6REF - chains V and Z of the 31 polymer chains in the assembly; structure by electron microscopy, 3.30 A resolution.

[Chain V]
Molecule: ATP synthase subunit alpha
Source organism: Polytomella sp. Pringsheim 198.80
Reference sequence: A0ZW40 (A0ZW40_9CHLO); numbering as in UniProt (aligned over 1-562)
Sequence (562 residues; each row starts with the number of its first residue):
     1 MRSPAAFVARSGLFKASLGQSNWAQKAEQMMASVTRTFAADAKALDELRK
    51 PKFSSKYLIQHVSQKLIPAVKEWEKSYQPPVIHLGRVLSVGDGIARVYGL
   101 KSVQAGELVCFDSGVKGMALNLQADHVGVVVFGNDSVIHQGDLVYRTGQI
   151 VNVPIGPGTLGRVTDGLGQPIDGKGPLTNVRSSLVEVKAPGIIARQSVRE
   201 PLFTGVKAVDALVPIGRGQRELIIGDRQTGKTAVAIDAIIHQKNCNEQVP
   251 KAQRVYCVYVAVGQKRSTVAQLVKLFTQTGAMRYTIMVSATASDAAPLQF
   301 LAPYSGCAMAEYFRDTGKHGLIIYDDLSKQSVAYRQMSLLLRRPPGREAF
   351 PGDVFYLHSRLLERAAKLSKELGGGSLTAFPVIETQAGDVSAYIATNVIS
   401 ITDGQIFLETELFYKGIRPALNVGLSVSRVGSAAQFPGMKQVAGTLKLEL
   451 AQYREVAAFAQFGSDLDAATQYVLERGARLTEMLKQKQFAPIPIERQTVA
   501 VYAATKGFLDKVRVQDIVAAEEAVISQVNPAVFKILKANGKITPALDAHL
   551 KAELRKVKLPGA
Disordered / not traced: 1-42
Sequence notes: conflict Arg266 (Lys in A0ZW40)
Bound ions: Mg2+: Thr232 (together with ATP)
Small-molecule neighbours: ATP (adenosine-5'-triphosphate): Asp226, Arg227, Gln228, Thr229, Gly230, Lys231, Thr232, Ala233, Asp326, Glu384, Phe413, Arg418, Pro419, Gln486, Lys487, Gln488

[Chain Z]
Molecule: ATP synthase subunit beta
Source organism: Polytomella sp. Pringsheim 198.80
Notes: EC 7.1.2.2
Reference sequence: A0ZW41 (A0ZW41_9CHLO); residue numbers follow UniProt; this construct covers 1-574
Sequence (574 residues; row label = number of the first residue in the row):
     1 MALRYAAGLAKNVVQRQGASLNIARAFAAEPAPAIDAGYVSQVIGPVVDV
    51 RFDGELPSILSSLEVEGHSVRLVLEVAQHMGDNTVRCIAMDSTDGLVRGQ
   101 KVVDTGSPIKVPVGRGTLGRIMNVIGEPVDEQGPIDAADIWSIHREAPEF
   151 TEQSTEQEILVTGIKVVDLLAPYQRGGKIGLFGGAGVGKTVLIMELINNV
   201 AKAHGGFSVFAGVGERTREGNDLYREMIESGVIKLGAERGNSKCTLVYGQ
   251 MNEPPGARARVALTGLTVAEYFRDIEGQDVLLFVDNIFRFTQANSEVSAL
   301 LGRIPSAVGYQPTLATDLGGLQERITTTTKGSITSVQAVYVPADDLTDPA
   351 PATTFAHLDATTVLSRSIAELGIYPAVDPLDSTSRMLNPNVIGAEHYNVA
   401 RGVQKVLQDYKNLQDIIAILGMDELSEEDKLTVARARKIQRFLSQPFQVA
   451 EVFTGTPGKYVDLADTISGFQGVLTGKYDDLPEMAFYMVGDIKEVKEKAD
   501 KMAKDIASRKEADNKKVSEELKDIPSLDKLVSEIKEVVIEEDDGLEEDFK
   551 AEALSSETVVLNEEGKSVPLPKKN
Disordered / not traced: 1-32
Sequence notes: conflict Ala350 (Gly in A0ZW41), Leu387 (Arg in A0ZW41)
Bound ions: Mg2+: Thr190, Glu215 (together with ADP)
Small-molecule neighbours:
  - ADP (adenosine-5'-diphosphate): Ala185, Gly186, Val187, Gly188, Lys189, Thr190, Val191, Arg216, Glu219, Tyr374, Pro375, Phe447, Ala450, Phe453, Thr454
  - ATP (adenosine-5'-triphosphate): Ser384, Arg385, Leu387, Asn388, Tyr397, Arg401

[How chain V and chain Z interact]
Residue-residue contacts - 158 pairs, chain V then chain Z:
  Pro80(V) - Glu563(Z)
  Val81(V) - Glu563(Z)  hydrogen bond (backbone-side chain)
  Ile82(V) - Glu563(Z)  hydrogen bond (backbone-side chain)
  His83(V) - Leu561(Z)
  His83(V) - Asn562(Z)
  His83(V) - Glu563(Z)
  Leu84(V) - Leu561(Z)
  Leu84(V) - Asn562(Z)
  Leu84(V) - Glu563(Z)
  Gly99(V) - Arg98(Z)  hydrogen bond (backbone-side chain)
  Leu100(V) - Arg98(Z)  hydrogen bond (backbone-side chain)
  Lys101(V) - Arg98(Z)
  Ser102(V) - Val97(Z)
  Val103(V) - Leu96(Z)
  Val103(V) - Val97(Z)
  Gln104(V) - Gly95(Z)  hydrogen bond (side chain-backbone)
  Gln104(V) - Leu96(Z)
  Gln104(V) - Val97(Z)
  Ala105(V) - Val43(Z)  hydrophobic
  Ala105(V) - Thr93(Z)
  Ala105(V) - Asp94(Z)
  Ala105(V) - Gly95(Z)  hydrogen bond (backbone-backbone)
  Ala105(V) - Leu96(Z)  hydrogen bond (backbone-backbone)
  Gly106(V) - Asp94(Z)
  Cys110(V) - Thr558(Z)
  Cys110(V) - Val560(Z)  hydrophobic
  Cys110(V) - Leu570(Z)  hydrophobic
  Asp112(V) - Lys573(Z)
  Asp112(V) - Asn574(Z)  hydrogen bond (backbone-side chain)
  Ser113(V) - Asn574(Z)  hydrogen bond (backbone-side chain)
  Leu120(V) - Val43(Z)
  Asn121(V) - Val43(Z)
  Leu122(V) - Gln42(Z)
  Leu122(V) - Val43(Z)  hydrogen bond (backbone-backbone)
  Leu122(V) - Leu96(Z)
  Leu122(V) - Arg98(Z)
  Gln123(V) - Gln42(Z)  hydrogen bond
  Gln123(V) - Ile44(Z)
  Gln123(V) - Arg98(Z)  hydrogen bond (backbone-side chain)
  Ala124(V) - Ser41(Z)
  Ala124(V) - Gln42(Z)
  His126(V) - Arg98(Z)  hydrogen bond (backbone-side chain)
  Val127(V) - Arg98(Z)
  Tyr145(V) - Val560(Z)  hydrophobic
  Tyr145(V) - Leu570(Z)  hydrophobic
  Tyr145(V) - Pro571(Z)
  Arg146(V) - Val560(Z)
  Arg146(V) - Leu561(Z)  hydrogen bond (backbone-backbone)
  Thr147(V) - Val559(Z)
  Thr147(V) - Leu561(Z)
  Gly148(V) - Leu561(Z)
  Ile150(V) - Gly95(Z)
  Pro154(V) - Leu554(Z)  hydrophobic
  Ile155(V) - Phe549(Z)
  Gly156(V) - Phe549(Z)
  Pro157(V) - Leu545(Z)  hydrophobic
  Pro157(V) - Phe549(Z)
  Asn179(V) - Phe549(Z)
  Asn179(V) - Ala551(Z)
  Val180(V) - Phe549(Z)
  Val180(V) - Ala551(Z)
  Val180(V) - Glu552(Z)
  Arg181(V) - Phe549(Z)
  Arg181(V) - Lys550(Z)
  Arg181(V) - Glu552(Z)
  Ser182(V) - Glu552(Z)  hydrogen bond
  Lys188(V) - Asp91(Z)  salt bridge
  Lys188(V) - Asn252(Z)
  Lys188(V) - Glu253(Z)  salt bridge
  Ala189(V) - Asn252(Z)
  Pro190(V) - Thr217(Z)
  Gly191(V) - Thr217(Z)
  Ile192(V) - Ile121(Z)  hydrophobic
  Ile192(V) - Thr217(Z)
  Ile192(V) - Asn221(Z)
  Ile192(V) - Tyr248(Z)  hydrophobic
  Ile193(V) - Val129(Z)
  Ile193(V) - Asp130(Z)
  Ile193(V) - Glu131(Z)
  Ile193(V) - Tyr224(Z)  hydrophobic
  Arg195(V) - Thr217(Z)
  Arg195(V) - Arg218(Z)
  Arg195(V) - Asn221(Z)
  Gln196(V) - Asn221(Z)
  Arg220(V) - Arg216(Z)
  Arg220(V) - Arg218(Z)
  Glu247(V) - Ile539(Z)
  Gln248(V) - Val537(Z)
  Gln248(V) - Ile539(Z)
  Val249(V) - Ile539(Z)
  Lys251(V) - Asp543(Z)
  Arg254(V) - Glu540(Z)  hydrogen bond (side chain-backbone)
  Arg254(V) - Asp543(Z)  salt bridge
  Tyr256(V) - Asp543(Z)  hydrogen bond
  Tyr256(V) - Leu545(Z)
  Tyr284(V) - Asp543(Z)
  Tyr312(V) - Leu545(Z)  hydrogen bond (side chain-backbone)
  Tyr312(V) - Phe549(Z)  hydrophobic
  Phe313(V) - Leu545(Z)  hydrophobic
  Lys318(V) - Leu545(Z)
  Arg343(V) - Leu300(Z)
  Pro344(V) - Ala299(Z)
  Pro344(V) - Pro305(Z)  hydrophobic
  Pro345(V) - Gly309(Z)
  Gly346(V) - Val308(Z)
  Gly346(V) - Gly309(Z)
  Arg347(V) - Val308(Z)
  Arg347(V) - Ala343(Z)
  Arg347(V) - Asp345(Z)  salt bridge
  Arg347(V) - Asp348(Z)  salt bridge
  Gly352(V) - Glu296(Z)
  Asp353(V) - Glu296(Z)
  Phe355(V) - Met251(Z)  hydrophobic
  Phe355(V) - Arg289(Z)
  Phe355(V) - Gln292(Z)
  Tyr356(V) - Glu253(Z)
  Tyr356(V) - Pro254(Z)
  Tyr356(V) - Pro255(Z)
  Tyr356(V) - Arg258(Z)
  Tyr356(V) - Glu296(Z)
  Ser359(V) - Met251(Z)  hydrogen bond (side chain-backbone)
  Glu363(V) - Arg216(Z)
  Glu363(V) - Thr217(Z)  hydrogen bond
  Glu363(V) - Met251(Z)
  Glu363(V) - Asn252(Z)
  Ser391(V) - Ala343(Z)
  Ser391(V) - Asp344(Z)
  Thr396(V) - Ala185(Z)
  Thr396(V) - Tyr340(Z)  hydrogen bond (backbone-side chain)
  Thr396(V) - Pro342(Z)  hydrogen bond (side chain-backbone)
  Asn397(V) - Tyr340(Z)
  Ile399(V) - Ala185(Z)
  Ile399(V) - Arg216(Z)  hydrogen bond (backbone-side chain)
  Ser400(V) - Ala185(Z)
  Ser400(V) - Arg216(Z)
  Ser400(V) - Met251(Z)
  Ser400(V) - Arg289(Z)
  Ile401(V) - Arg216(Z)  hydrogen bond (backbone-side chain)
  Ile401(V) - Met251(Z)  hydrophobic
  Thr402(V) - Arg216(Z)  hydrogen bond (backbone-side chain)
  Asp403(V) - Arg218(Z)  salt bridge
  Leu425(V) - Glu370(Z)
  Arg429(V) - Phe453(Z)
  Val430(V) - Arg218(Z)
  Ser432(V) - Phe453(Z)
  Tyr472(V) - Arg509(Z)
  Asn529(V) - Leu527(Z)
  Ala531(V) - Val531(Z)  hydrophobic
  Ile535(V) - Leu530(Z)
  Ile535(V) - Val531(Z)
  Ile535(V) - Ile534(Z)  hydrophobic
  Ala538(V) - Ile534(Z)  hydrophobic
  Ala545(V) - Ile524(Z)  hydrophobic
  Ala548(V) - Ile524(Z)  hydrophobic
  His549(V) - Glu520(Z)  salt bridge
  His549(V) - Ile524(Z)
  His549(V) - Ser526(Z)
  His549(V) - Leu527(Z)
Also at the interface, not in a pair above, chain V (100 interface residues in all): Phe111, Gly114, Asp142, Leu160, Glu186, Ser197, Pro250, Arg283, Arg360, Val390, Ala392, Tyr393, Ser464, Pro544
Also at the interface, not in a pair above, chain Z (84 interface residues in all): Gly214, Gly220, Arg225, Arg366, Asp423, Val452, Lys516, Pro525, Val538, Asp542, Glu546, Gly565

[Summary]
100 residues of chain V and 84 residues of chain Z are in contact, with 25 hydrogen bonds and 7 salt bridges.
Polar contacts include Lys188(V)-Asp91(Z), Lys188(V)-Glu253(Z) and Arg254(V)-Asp543(Z). Chain V binds ATP.
Ligands of chain Z: ATP and ADP. Thr190(Z) and Glu215(Z) coordinate Mg2+.
Here chain V is ATP synthase subunit alpha and chain Z is ATP synthase subunit beta, both from Polytomella sp.
Pringsheim 198.80. Entry 6REF (Cryo-EM structure of Polytomella F-ATP synthase, Rotary substate 3B,
monomer-masked refinement) was determined by electron microscopy together with 6RD4, 6RD5, 6RD6, 6RD7, 6RD8,
6RD9 and 46 further entries from the same study.
